Entry 6Q16 (electron microscopy, 4.10 A resolution (low resolution: residue-level contacts below are approximate; hydrogen-bond / salt-bridge calls are withheld)); this record covers chains E and n of the 93 polymer chains in the assembly.

== Chain E (and n) ==
Name: Protein PrgH
Organism: Salmonella typhimurium (strain LT2 / SGSC1412 / ATCC 700720)
Notes: chain n of this document is another copy of the same molecule, construct and numbering; everything in this record applies to it too
UniProtKB: P41783 (PRGH_SALTY); residue numbers follow UniProt; this construct covers 1-392
Sequence (392 residues; numbered 1 to 392; the number before each row is that of its first residue):
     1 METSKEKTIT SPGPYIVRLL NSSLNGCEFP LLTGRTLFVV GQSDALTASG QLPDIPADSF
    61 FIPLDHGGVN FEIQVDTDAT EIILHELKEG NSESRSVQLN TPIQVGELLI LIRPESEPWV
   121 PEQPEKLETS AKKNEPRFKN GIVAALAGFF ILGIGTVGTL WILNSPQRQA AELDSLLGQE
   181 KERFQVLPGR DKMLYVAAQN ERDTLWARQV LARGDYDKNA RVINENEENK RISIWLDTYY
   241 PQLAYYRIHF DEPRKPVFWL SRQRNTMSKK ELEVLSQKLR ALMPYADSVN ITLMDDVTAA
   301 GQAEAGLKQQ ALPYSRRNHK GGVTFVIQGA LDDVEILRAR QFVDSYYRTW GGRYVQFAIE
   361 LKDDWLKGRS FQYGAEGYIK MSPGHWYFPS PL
Not modelled in the structure: 1-170

== Interface between chain E and chain n ==
Pairs across the interface - 37 pairs, chain E then chain n:
  Q179(E) - L211(n)
  Q179(E) - G214(n)
  E182(E) - A220(n)
  H249(E) - T238(n)
  D251(E) - T238(n)
  D251(E) - Y239(n)
  E252(E) - Y239(n)
  W259(E) - D237(n)
  W259(E) - T238(n)
  M294(E) - P241(n)
  Q302(E) - Q242(n)
  K308(E) - H319(n)
  Q309(E) - H319(n)
  Q309(E) - G321(n)
  Q309(E) - G322(n)
  Q309(E) - T324(n)
  Q309(E) - Y354(n)
  Q309(E) - Q356(n)
  Q310(E) - Q356(n)
  D332(E) - E360(n)
  E335(E) - E360(n)
  R338(E) - A358(n)
  R348(E) - I234(n)
  T349(E) - D237(n)
  W365(E) - Y387(n)
  W365(E) - P389(n)
  L366(E) - S390(n)
  F371(E) - S390(n)
  Y378(E) - G377(n)
  Y378(E) - F388(n)
  Y378(E) - P389(n)
  Y378(E) - P391(n)
  F388(E) - Y387(n)
  P391(E) - M381(n)
  P391(E) - Y387(n)
  L392(E) - K367(n)
  L392(E) - R369(n)
Interface residues without a listed pair, chain E (32 interface residues in all): K181, R183, K255, V257, A305, A311, Y373, E376, G377
Interface residues without a listed pair, chain n (40 interface residues in all): R208, A212, Y216, N219, R221, K320, V323, V326, R353, W365, L366, A375, E376, I379

== Overview ==
The interface between chain E and chain n involves 32 residues on one side and 40 on the other.
Both chains are Protein PrgH (Salmonella typhimurium (strain LT2 / SGSC1412 / ATCC 700720)). Entry 6Q16
(Focussed refinement of InvGN0N1:PrgHK:SpaPQR:PrgIJ from Salmonella SPI-1 injectisome NC-base) was determined
by electron microscopy (same publication as 6PEE, 6PEM, 6PEP, 6Q14 and 6Q15).
